PDB entry 6REG | X-ray diffraction, 1.30 A resolution | chain A

Chain A:
Molecule: Pizza6-S
From: synthetic construct
Chain sequence (256 residues; numbered -3 to 252; the number before each row is that of its first residue; numbers below 1 keep their minus sign (Gly-3 is residue -3)):
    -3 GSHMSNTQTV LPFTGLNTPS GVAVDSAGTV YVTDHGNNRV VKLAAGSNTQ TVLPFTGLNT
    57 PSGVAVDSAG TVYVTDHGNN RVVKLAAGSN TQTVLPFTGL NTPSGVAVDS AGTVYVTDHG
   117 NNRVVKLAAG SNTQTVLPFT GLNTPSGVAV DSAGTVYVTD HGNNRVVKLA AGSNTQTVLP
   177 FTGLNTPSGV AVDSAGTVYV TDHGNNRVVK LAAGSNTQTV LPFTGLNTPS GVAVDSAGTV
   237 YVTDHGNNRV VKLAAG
Disordered / not traced: -3 to 0, 252
Bound ions: Zn2+ site 1: His31 (shared with 1 residue of chain B); Zn2+ site 2: His73 (shared with 1 residue of chain B); Zn2+ site 3: His115 (shared with 1 residue of chain B); Zn2+ site 4: His157 (shared with 1 residue of chain B); Zn2+ site 5: His199 (shared with 1 residue of chain B); Zn2+ site 6: His241 (shared with 1 residue of chain B)
Reported in the primary citation:
  - contacts within the chain: Thr14-His31

In short:
The paper reports contacts within the chain involving Thr14 and His31.
Chain A is Pizza6-S (synthetic construct); the structure, Crystal structure of Pizza6-S with Zn2+, was
determined by X-ray diffraction together with 6REH, 6REJ, 6REK and 6REN from the same study.
